PDB entry 7BYN | electron microscopy, 3.30 A resolution | chains C and D of the 8 polymer chains in the assembly

Chain C:
Molecule: Green fluorescent protein, Potassium voltage-gated channel subfamily KQT member 4
Source organism: Aequorea victoria
UniProtKB: chimeric construct of P42212, P56696: residues -253 to -17 from P42212 (GFP_AEQVI) positions 2-238 (UniProt number = residue number + 255); residues 1-695 from P56696 positions 1-695 (same numbers)
Sequence (979 residues; numbered -283 to 695; the number before each row is that of its first residue; numbers below 1 keep their minus sign (Met-283 is residue -283)):
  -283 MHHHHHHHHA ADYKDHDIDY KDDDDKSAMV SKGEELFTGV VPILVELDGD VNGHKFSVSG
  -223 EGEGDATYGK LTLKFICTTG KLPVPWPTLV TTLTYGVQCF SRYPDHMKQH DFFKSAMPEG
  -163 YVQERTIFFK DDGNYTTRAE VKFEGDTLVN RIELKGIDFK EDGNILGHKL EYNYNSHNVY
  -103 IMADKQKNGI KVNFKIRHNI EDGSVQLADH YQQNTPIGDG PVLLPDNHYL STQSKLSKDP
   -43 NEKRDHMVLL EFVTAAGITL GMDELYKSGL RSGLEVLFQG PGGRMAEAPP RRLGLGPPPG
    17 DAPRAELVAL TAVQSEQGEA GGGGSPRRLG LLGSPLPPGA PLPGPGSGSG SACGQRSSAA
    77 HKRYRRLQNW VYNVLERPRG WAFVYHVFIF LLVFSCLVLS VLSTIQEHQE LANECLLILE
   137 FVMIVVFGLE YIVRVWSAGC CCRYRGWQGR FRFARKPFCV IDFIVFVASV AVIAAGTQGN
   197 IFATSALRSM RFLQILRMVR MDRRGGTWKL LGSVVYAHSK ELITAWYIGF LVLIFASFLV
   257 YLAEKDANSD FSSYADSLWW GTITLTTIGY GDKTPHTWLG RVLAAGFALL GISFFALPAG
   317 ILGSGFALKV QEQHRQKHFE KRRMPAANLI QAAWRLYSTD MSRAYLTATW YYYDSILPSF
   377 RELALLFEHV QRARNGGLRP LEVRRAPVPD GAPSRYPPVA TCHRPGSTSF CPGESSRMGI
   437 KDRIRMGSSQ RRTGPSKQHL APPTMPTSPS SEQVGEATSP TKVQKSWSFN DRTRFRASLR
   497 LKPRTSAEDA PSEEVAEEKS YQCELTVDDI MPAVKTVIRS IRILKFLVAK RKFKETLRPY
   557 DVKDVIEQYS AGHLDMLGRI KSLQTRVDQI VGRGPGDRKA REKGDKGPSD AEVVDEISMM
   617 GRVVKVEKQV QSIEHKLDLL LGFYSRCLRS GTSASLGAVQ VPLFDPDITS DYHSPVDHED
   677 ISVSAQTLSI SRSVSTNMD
Not modelled in the structure: -283 to 73, 194-198, 368-523, 589-695
Sequence notes: expression tag (-283 to -254); engineered mutation Leu-191 (Phe64 in P42212), Thr-190 (Ser65 in P42212), Thr-148 (Lys107 in P42212), Lys-49 (Ala206 in P42212), Leu-24 (His231 in P42212); linker (-16 to 0)
Ion coordination: K+ site 1: Thr283, Ile284 (shared with 2 residues of chain A; 2 residues of chain E; 2 residues of chain G); K+ site 2: Thr283 (shared with 1 residue of chain A; 1 residue of chain E; 1 residue of chain G); K+ site 3: Gly285, Tyr286 (shared with 2 residues of chain A; 2 residues of chain E; 2 residues of chain G)
Small-molecule neighbours: PtdIns(4,5)P2 (PT5; [(2R)-1-octadecanoyloxy-3-[oxidanyl-[(1R,2R,3S,4R,5R,6S)-2,3,6-tris(oxidanyl)-4,5-diphosphonooxy-cyclohexyl]oxy-phospho ryl]oxy-propan-2-yl] (8Z)-icosa-5,8,11,14-tetraenoate): Leu91, Glu92, Pro94, Phe99, His102, Val103, Arg150, Phe174, Cys175, Arg216, Met217, Arg219
Swiss-Prot annotation at these positions:
  - modified residue: Tyr-189 (Z: -2,3-didehydrotyrosine)
  - region (Interaction with CALM): Ala342 to Arg351, Arg535 to Phe549
  - binding site (a 1,2-diacyl-sn-glycero-3-phospho-(1D-myo-inositol-4,5-bisphosphate)): Arg93, Lys172, Arg219, Arg220, Lys225, Ser235, His330, Lys333

Chain D:
Molecule: Calmodulin-3
Source organism: Homo sapiens
UniProtKB: P0DP25 (CALM3_HUMAN); residues 0-148 here correspond to UniProt positions 1-149 (UniProt number = residue number + 1)
Sequence (149 residues; each row starts with the number of its first residue; numbering starts at 0):
     0 MADQLTEEQI AEFKEAFSLF DKDGDGTITT KELGTVMRSL GQNPTEAELQ DMINEVDADG
    60 NGTIDFPEFL TMMARKMKDT DSEEEIREAF RVFDKDGNGY ISAAELRHVM TNLGEKLTDE
   120 EVDEMIREAD IDGDGQVNYE EFVQMMTAK
Not modelled in the structure: 0-1, 148
Swiss-Prot annotation at these positions:
  - binding site (Ca(2+)): Asp20, Asp22, Asp24, Thr26, Glu31, Asp56, Asp58, Asn60, Thr62, Glu67, Asp93, Asp95, Asn97, Tyr99, Glu104, Asp129, Asp131, Asp133, Gln135, Glu140
  - modified residue: Ala1 (N-acetylalanine), Lys21 (N6-acetyllysine), Thr44 (Phosphothreonine), Ser81 (Phosphoserine), Lys94 (N6-acetyllysine), Tyr99 (Phosphotyrosine), Ser101 (Phosphoserine), Thr110 (Phosphothreonine), Lys115 (N6,N6,N6-trimethyllysine), Tyr138 (Phosphotyrosine)
  - cross-link: Lys21 (Glycyl lysine isopeptide (Lys-Gly) (interchain with G-Cter in SUMO2))

Chain C / chain D interface:
Pairs across the interface (93):
  Lys78(C) - Asp131(D)  salt bridge
  Asn85(C) - Asn97(D)  hydrogen bond (side chain-backbone)
  Asn85(C) - Tyr99(D)
  Asn89(C) - Gly96(D)
  Asn89(C) - Asn97(D)
  Arg93(C) - Gly96(D)  hydrogen bond (side chain-backbone)
  Arg95(C) - Asp95(D)  salt bridge
  Cys157(C) - Glu139(D)
  Cys158(C) - Glu140(D)
  Cys158(C) - Gln143(D)  hydrogen bond
  Arg161(C) - Glu140(D)  salt bridge
  Arg338(C) - Glu87(D)
  Arg338(C) - Val91(D)
  Arg339(C) - Leu112(D)
  Met340(C) - Leu112(D)  hydrophobic
  Met340(C) - Gly113(D)
  Ala342(C) - Ala88(D)
  Ala342(C) - Val91(D)  hydrophobic
  Ala343(C) - Phe92(D)  hydrophobic
  Ala343(C) - Met109(D)
  Ala343(C) - Leu112(D)  hydrophobic
  Asn344(C) - Gly113(D)
  Asn344(C) - Glu114(D)  hydrogen bond (side chain-backbone)
  Leu345(C) - Glu84(D)
  Ile346(C) - Ala88(D)  hydrophobic
  Ile346(C) - Phe89(D)  hydrophobic
  Ile346(C) - Met109(D)  hydrophobic
  Ile346(C) - Met124(D)  hydrophobic
  Gln347(C) - Val108(D)
  Gln347(C) - Met109(D)  hydrogen bond (side chain-backbone)
  Gln347(C) - Leu112(D)  hydrogen bond (side chain-backbone)
  Gln347(C) - Gly113(D)
  Gln347(C) - Glu114(D)  hydrogen bond (side chain-backbone)
  Gln347(C) - Lys115(D)
  Ala349(C) - Met76(D)
  Ala349(C) - Ile85(D)  hydrophobic
  Trp350(C) - Glu120(D)
  Trp350(C) - Glu123(D)
  Trp350(C) - Met124(D)  hydrophobic
  Trp350(C) - Glu127(D)
  Trp350(C) - Phe141(D)  hydrophobic
  Arg351(C) - Glu114(D)  hydrogen bond (side chain-backbone)
  Arg351(C) - Lys115(D)  hydrogen bond (side chain-backbone)
  Arg351(C) - Leu116(D)
  Arg351(C) - Glu120(D)  salt bridge
  Leu352(C) - Met76(D)  hydrophobic
  Tyr353(C) - Met76(D)  hydrophobic
  Tyr353(C) - Glu127(D)  hydrogen bond
  Tyr353(C) - Met144(D)
  Tyr353(C) - Met145(D)  hydrophobic
  Met357(C) - Glu127(D)
  Ser358(C) - Glu123(D)  hydrogen bond
  Arg359(C) - Glu123(D)  hydrogen bond (backbone-side chain)
  Pro528(C) - Glu14(D)
  Ala529(C) - Glu14(D)
  Thr532(C) - Ala15(D)
  Thr532(C) - Met72(D)
  Val533(C) - Ala15(D)
  Val533(C) - Phe19(D)  hydrophobic
  Val533(C) - Val35(D)  hydrophobic
  Ile534(C) - Leu39(D)  hydrophobic
  Ser536(C) - Phe19(D)
  Ser536(C) - Phe68(D)
  Ser536(C) - Met72(D)
  Ile537(C) - Met36(D)  hydrophobic
  Ile537(C) - Gln41(D)
  Ile539(C) - Met71(D)  hydrophobic
  Ile539(C) - Lys75(D)
  Leu540(C) - Met51(D)
  Leu540(C) - Val55(D)  hydrophobic
  Leu540(C) - Met71(D)  hydrophobic
  Lys541(C) - Gln41(D)  hydrogen bond
  Phe542(C) - Met76(D)  hydrophobic
  Phe542(C) - Ser81(D)
  Phe542(C) - Ile85(D)  hydrophobic
  Leu543(C) - Glu54(D)
  Leu543(C) - Val55(D)  hydrophobic
  Leu543(C) - Arg74(D)
  Val544(C) - Asp50(D)
  Val544(C) - Met51(D)  hydrophobic
  Val544(C) - Glu54(D)
  Lys546(C) - Asp78(D)  salt bridge
  Lys546(C) - Asp80(D)  salt bridge
  Lys546(C) - Ser81(D)  hydrogen bond
  Lys546(C) - Glu84(D)
  Arg547(C) - Asp50(D)  salt bridge
  Arg547(C) - Glu54(D)  salt bridge
  Lys548(C) - Asp50(D)  salt bridge
  Phe549(C) - Glu84(D)
  Phe549(C) - Glu87(D)
  Phe549(C) - Ala88(D)  hydrophobic
  Lys550(C) - Asp80(D)  salt bridge
  Lys550(C) - Glu84(D)
Other interface residues (no listed pair), chain C (44 interface residues in all): Asp356
Other interface residues (no listed pair), chain D (55 interface residues in all): Phe12, Leu18, Leu32, Ile63, Lys94, Gly132

Summary:
44 residues of chain C face 55 of chain D across their interface; the contacts include 14 hydrogen bonds and
10 salt bridges. Polar contacts include Lys78(C)-Asp131(D), Arg95(C)-Asp95(D) and Arg161(C)-Glu140(D). Chain C
binds PtdIns(4,5)P2.
Here chain C is Green fluorescent protein, Potassium voltage-gated channel subfamily KQT member 4 (Aequorea
victoria) and chain D is Calmodulin-3 (Homo sapiens). Entry 7BYN (Cryo-EM structure of human KCNQ4 with
linopirdine) was determined by electron microscopy, deposited together with 7BYL and 7BYM.
